Entry 8VNN (X-ray diffraction, 1.79 A resolution); this record covers chains C and A of the 6 polymer chains in the assembly.

== Chain C ==
Molecule: 13-nt DNA strand
Sequence (13 nucleotides; each row starts with the number of its first residue):
   401 TTGACTCTCTTAA
Ion coordination: Mn2+: DA413 (shared with 1 residue of chain B; 1 residue of chain c); Na+: DA413 (shared with 1 residue of chain B; 1 residue of chain c)

== Chain A ==
Name: Intron-encoded endonuclease I-PpoI
From: Physarum polycephalum
Notes: EC 3.1.-.-
Reference sequence: Q94702 (PPO1_PHYPO); residues 2-163 here = UniProt positions 2-163
Amino-acid sequence (162 residues; numbered 2 to 163; the number before each row is that of its first residue):
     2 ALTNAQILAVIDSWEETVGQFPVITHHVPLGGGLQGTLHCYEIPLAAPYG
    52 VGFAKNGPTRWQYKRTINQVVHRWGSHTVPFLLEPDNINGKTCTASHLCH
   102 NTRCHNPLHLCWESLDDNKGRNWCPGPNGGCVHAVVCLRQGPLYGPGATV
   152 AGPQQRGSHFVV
Ion coordination: Zn2+ site 1: Cys41, Cys100, Cys105, His110; Mn2+: Asn119 (shared with 1 residue of chain D; 1 residue of chain d); Na+: Asn119 (shared with 1 residue of chain D; 1 residue of chain d); Zn2+ site 2: Cys125, Cys132, His134, Cys138
Reported in the primary citation:
  - catalytic residues: His98
  - mutagenesis - H78A/H98A, H98A: decreased catalytic activity
  - mutagenesis - H78A: unchanged catalytic activity

== How chain C and chain A interact ==
Contacting residue pairs (20; chain C residue first):
  DT401(C) - Thr67(A)  phosphate contact
  DT402(C) - Arg66(A)  salt bridge to the phosphate
  DT402(C) - Thr67(A)  base contact
  DT402(C) - Val72(A)  base contact
  DG403(C) - Val52(A)  phosphate contact
  DG403(C) - Gly53(A)  hydrogen bond to the phosphate
  DG403(C) - Lys65(A)  hydrogen bond to the base
  DG403(C) - Arg66(A)  salt bridge to the phosphate
  DA404(C) - Ala48(A)  phosphate contact
  DA404(C) - Pro49(A)  phosphate contact
  DA404(C) - Ala55(A)  base contact
  DA404(C) - Lys65(A)  base contact
  DC405(C) - Ala48(A)  phosphate contact
  DC405(C) - Lys56(A)  base contact
  DT406(C) - Lys56(A)  base contact
  DT406(C) - Asn57(A)  base contact
  DC407(C) - Asn57(A)  hydrogen bond to the base
  DT411(C) - Leu116(A)  base contact
  DT411(C) - Lys120(A)  hydrogen bond to the base
  DA412(C) - Asp117(A)  sugar contact
Other interface residues (no listed pair), chain C (12 interface residues in all): DT408, DT410, DA413
Other interface residues (no listed pair), chain A (17 interface residues in all): Tyr50, Phe54, Arg74

== In short ==
Chain C and chain A form an interface of 12 and 17 residues respectively; the contacts include 4 hydrogen
bonds and 2 salt bridges. Polar contacts include DG403(C)-Lys65(A), DC407(C)-Asn57(A) and DT411(C)-Lys120(A).
The paper reports the catalytic residue His98(A); H78A/H98A and H98A of chain A reduce catalytic activity.
Chain C is a 13-nt DNA strand and chain A is Intron-encoded endonuclease I-PpoI (Physarum polycephalum); the
structure, Homing endonuclease I-PpoI-DNA complex:reaction at pH6.0 (K+ MES) with 500 uM Mn2+ for 480s, was
determined by X-ray diffraction, deposited together with 8VMO, 8VMP, 8VMQ, 8VMR, 8VMS, 8VMT and 35 further
entries.
